5M5X - chains A and E of the 17 polymer chains in the assembly; structure by electron microscopy, 4.00 A resolution.

# Chain A
Molecule: DNA-directed RNA polymerase I subunit RPA190
Organism: Saccharomyces cerevisiae
Notes: EC 2.7.7.6
Reference sequence: P10964 (RPA1_YEAST); residues 1-1664 here = UniProt positions 1-1664
Amino-acid sequence (1664 residues; row label = number of the first residue in the row):
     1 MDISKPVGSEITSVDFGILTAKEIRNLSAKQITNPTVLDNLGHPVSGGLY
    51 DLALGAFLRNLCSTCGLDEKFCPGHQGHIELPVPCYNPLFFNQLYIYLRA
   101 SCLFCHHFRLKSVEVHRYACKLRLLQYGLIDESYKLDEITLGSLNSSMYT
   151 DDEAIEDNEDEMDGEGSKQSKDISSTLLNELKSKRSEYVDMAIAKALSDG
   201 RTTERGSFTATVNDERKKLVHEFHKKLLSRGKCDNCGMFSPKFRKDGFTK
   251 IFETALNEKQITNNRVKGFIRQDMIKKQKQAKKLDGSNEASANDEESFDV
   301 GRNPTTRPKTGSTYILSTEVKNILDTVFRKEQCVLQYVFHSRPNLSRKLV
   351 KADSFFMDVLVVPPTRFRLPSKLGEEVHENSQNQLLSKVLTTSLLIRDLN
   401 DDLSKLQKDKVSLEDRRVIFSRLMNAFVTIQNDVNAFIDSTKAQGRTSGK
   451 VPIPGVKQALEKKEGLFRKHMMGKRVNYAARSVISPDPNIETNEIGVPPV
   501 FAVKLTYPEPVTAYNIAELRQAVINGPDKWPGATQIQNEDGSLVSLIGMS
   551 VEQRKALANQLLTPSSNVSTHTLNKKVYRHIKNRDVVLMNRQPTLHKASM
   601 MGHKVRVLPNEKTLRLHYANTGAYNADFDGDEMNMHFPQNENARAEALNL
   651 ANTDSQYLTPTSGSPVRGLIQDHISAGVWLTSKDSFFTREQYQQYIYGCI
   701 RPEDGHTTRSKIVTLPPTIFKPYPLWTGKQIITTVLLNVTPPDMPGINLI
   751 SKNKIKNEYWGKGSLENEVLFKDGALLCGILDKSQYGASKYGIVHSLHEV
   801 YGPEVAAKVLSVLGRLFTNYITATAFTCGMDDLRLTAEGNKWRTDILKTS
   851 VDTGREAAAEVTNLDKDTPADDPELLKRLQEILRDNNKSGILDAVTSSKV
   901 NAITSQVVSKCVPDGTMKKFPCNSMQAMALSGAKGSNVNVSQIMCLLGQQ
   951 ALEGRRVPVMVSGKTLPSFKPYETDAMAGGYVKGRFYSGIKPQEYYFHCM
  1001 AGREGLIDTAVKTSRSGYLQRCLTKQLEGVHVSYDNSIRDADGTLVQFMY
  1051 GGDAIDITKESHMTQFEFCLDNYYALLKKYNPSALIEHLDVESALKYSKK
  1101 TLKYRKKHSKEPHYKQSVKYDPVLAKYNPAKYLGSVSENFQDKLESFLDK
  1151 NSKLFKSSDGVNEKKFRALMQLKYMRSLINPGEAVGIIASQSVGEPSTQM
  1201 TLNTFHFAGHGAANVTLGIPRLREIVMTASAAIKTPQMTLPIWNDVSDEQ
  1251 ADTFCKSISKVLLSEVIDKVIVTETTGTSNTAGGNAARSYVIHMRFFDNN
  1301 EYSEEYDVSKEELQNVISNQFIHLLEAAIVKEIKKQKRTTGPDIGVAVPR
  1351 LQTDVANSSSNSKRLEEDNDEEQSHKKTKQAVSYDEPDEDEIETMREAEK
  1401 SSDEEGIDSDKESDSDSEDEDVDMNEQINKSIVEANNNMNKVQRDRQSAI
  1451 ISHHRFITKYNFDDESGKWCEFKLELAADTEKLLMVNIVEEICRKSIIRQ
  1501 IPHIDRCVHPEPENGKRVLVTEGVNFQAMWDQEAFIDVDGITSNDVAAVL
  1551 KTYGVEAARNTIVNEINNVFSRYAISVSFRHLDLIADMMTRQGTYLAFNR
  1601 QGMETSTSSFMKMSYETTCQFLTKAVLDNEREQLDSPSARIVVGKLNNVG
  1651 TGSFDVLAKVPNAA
Unresolved in the structure: 143-171, 271-311, 372-377, 407-416, 1154-1159, 1206-1213, 1278-1286, 1339-1437, 1664
Metal / ion sites: Zn2+ site 1: C62, C65, C72, H75; Zn2+ site 2: C102, C105, C233, C236
Curated features (UniProtKB/Swiss-Prot):
  - region: P992 to E1004 (Bridging helix)
  - binding site (Zn(2+)): C62, C65, C72, H75, C102, C105, C233, C236
  - binding site (Mg(2+)): D627, D629, D631
  - modified residue (Phosphoserine): S889, S1636
What the authors report for this chain:
  - conformationally variable residues (order/disorder transition): A443 to G455, K1012 to S1016

# Chain E
Molecule: DNA-directed RNA polymerases I, II, and III subunit RPABC1
Organism: Saccharomyces cerevisiae
Reference sequence: P20434 (RPAB1_YEAST); numbering as in UniProt (aligned over 1-215)
Amino-acid sequence (215 residues; numbered 1 to 215; the number before each row is that of its first residue):
     1 MDQENERNISRLWRAFRTVKEMVKDRGYFITQEEVELPLEDFKAKYCDSM
    51 GRPQRKMMSFQANPTEESISKFPDMGSLWVEFCDEPSVGVKTMKTFVIHI
   101 QEKNFQTGIFVYQNNITPSAMKLVPSIPPATIETFNEAALVVNITHHELV
   151 PKHIRLSSDEKRELLKRYRLKESQLPRIQRADPVALYLGLKRGEVVKIIR
   201 KSETSGRYASYRICM
Unresolved in the structure: 1

# Chain A / chain E interface
Contacting residue pairs (92):
  I130(A) with M215(E), hydrophobic
  D131(A) with R192(E)
  Y134(A) with R192(E)
  E138(A) with P125(E)
  T203(A) with K171(E)
  S207(A) with K171(E), hydrogen bond
  T209(A) with S173(E), hydrogen bond; Q174(E)
  T211(A) with S173(E); R177(E), hydrogen bond
  D1035(A) with Y168(E)
  R1039(A) with L170(E)
  G1043(A) with Q174(E)
  T1044(A) with Q174(E), hydrogen bond (side chain-backbone)
  L1045(A) with L170(E), hydrophobic; Q174(E), hydrogen bond (backbone-backbone); P176(E)
  V1046(A) with P176(E)
  Q1047(A) with R200(E); Y208(E), hydrogen bond; S210(E), hydrogen bond
  F1048(A) with Y208(E), hydrogen bond (backbone-side chain); S210(E); Y211(E)
  M1049(A) with Y208(E), hydrogen bond (backbone-side chain)
  G1051(A) with S205(E), hydrogen bond (backbone-side chain)
  G1052(A) with S205(E); Y208(E)
  D1053(A) with T204(E); S205(E)
  H1113(A) with K152(E); K201(E)
  Y1114(A) with T145(E); H146(E); K152(E)
  V1118(A) with I154(E), hydrophobic; K197(E), hydrogen bond (backbone-side chain); I199(E), hydrophobic
  Y1120(A) with R207(E), hydrogen bond (backbone-side chain)
  D1121(A) with R207(E)
  P1122(A) with R207(E); Y208(E), hydrophobic; A209(E)
  A1125(A) with R167(E)
  K1126(A) with R167(E)
  Y1127(A) with R167(E)
  E1138(A) with S205(E)
  N1139(A) with E203(E); T204(E); S205(E); G206(E), hydrogen bond (side chain-backbone)
  Q1527(A) with A138(E), hydrogen bond (side chain-backbone); A139(E)
  W1530(A) with V141(E); V142(E), hydrophobic
  D1531(A) with R7(E), salt bridge; R11(E), salt bridge
  E1533(A) with R14(E), salt bridge; V141(E); V142(E)
  V1538(A) with V142(E), hydrophobic; H147(E), hydrogen bond (backbone-side chain)
  D1539(A) with H146(E); H147(E), hydrogen bond (backbone-side chain); E148(E), hydrogen bond (backbone-backbone)
  G1540(A) with H147(E)
  I1541(A) with H147(E), hydrogen bond (backbone-side chain)
  K1551(A) with P183(E)
  T1552(A) with I144(E); P183(E)
  Y1553(A) with H147(E); V150(E)
  G1554(A) with D182(E); V184(E)
  V1555(A) with I178(E), hydrophobic; R212(E)
  E1556(A) with P151(E); I198(E); R200(E), salt bridge; R212(E), salt bridge
  A1557(A) with L149(E); V150(E), hydrophobic
  R1559(A) with R200(E); R212(E)
  N1560(A) with L149(E); R200(E)
  F1579(A) with E203(E); T204(E)
  R1580(A) with T204(E)
  D1583(A) with R200(E), salt bridge
  R1591(A) with R177(E)
  G1593(A) with R177(E), hydrogen bond (backbone-backbone)
Other interface residues (no listed pair), chain A (64 interface residues in all): D214, S1037, K1115, Q1116, S1137, L1550, T1561, D1587, T1590, Q1592, T1594
Other interface residues (no listed pair), chain E (51 interface residues in all): L175, Q179, G193, S202

# Overview
64 residues of chain A face 51 of chain E across their interface, with 19 hydrogen bonds and 6 salt bridges.
Polar pairs include D1531(A)-R7(E), D1531(A)-R11(E) and E1533(A)-R14(E). UniProt lists 8 Zn2+-binding residues
and 3 Mg2+-binding residues on chain A. From the paper: conformational variability at A443(A) and K1012(A).
Chain A is DNA-directed RNA polymerase I subunit RPA190 and chain E is DNA-directed RNA polymerases I, II, and
III subunit RPABC1, both from Saccharomyces cerevisiae; the structure, RNA Polymerase I elongation complex 1,
was determined by electron microscopy together with 5M5Y, 5M64 and 5M5W from the same study.
